Entry 7KTR (electron microscopy, 2.93 A resolution); this record covers chains E and F of the 11 polymer chains in the assembly.

# Chain E
Name: Transcription initiation factor TFIID subunit 9B
Source organism: Homo sapiens
UniProtKB: Q9HBM6 (TAF9B_HUMAN); numbering as in UniProt (aligned over 1-251)
Amino-acid sequence (251 residues; numbered 1 to 251; the number before each row is that of its first residue):
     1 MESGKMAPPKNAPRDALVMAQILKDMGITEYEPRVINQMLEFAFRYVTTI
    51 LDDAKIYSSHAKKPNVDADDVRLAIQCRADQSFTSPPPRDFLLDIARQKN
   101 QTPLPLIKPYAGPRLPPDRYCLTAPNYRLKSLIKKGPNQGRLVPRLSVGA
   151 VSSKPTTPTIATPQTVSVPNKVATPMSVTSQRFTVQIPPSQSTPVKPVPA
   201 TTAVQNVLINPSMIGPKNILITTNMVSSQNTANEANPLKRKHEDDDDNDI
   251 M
Disordered / not traced: 1-9, 134-251
Swiss-Prot annotation at these positions:
  - modified residue: Met1 (N-acetylmethionine), Ser147 (Phosphoserine), Thr159 (Phosphothreonine), Thr174 (Phosphothreonine), Ser177 (Phosphoserine)

# Chain F
Name: TAF6-like RNA polymerase II p300/CBP-associated factor-associated factor 65 kDa subunit 6L
Source organism: Homo sapiens
UniProtKB: Q9Y6J9 (TAF6L_HUMAN); numbering as in UniProt (aligned over 1-622)
Amino-acid sequence (622 residues; each row starts with the number of its first residue):
     1 MSEREERRFVEIPRESVRLMAESTGLELSDEVAALLAEDVCYRLREATQN
    51 SSQFMKHTKRRKLTVEDFNRALRWSSVEAVCGYGSQEALPMRPAREGELY
   101 FPEDREVNLVELALATNIPKGCAETAVRVHVSYLDGKGNLAPQGSVPSAV
   151 SSLTDDLLKYYHQVTRAVLGDDPQLMKVALQDLQTNSKIGALLPYFVYVV
   201 SGVKSVSHDLEQLHRLLQVARSLFRNPHLCLGPYVRCLVGSVLYCVLEPL
   251 AASINPLNDHWTLRDGAALLLSHIFWTHGDLVSGLYQHILLSLQKILADP
   301 VRPLCCHYGAVVGLHALGWKAVERVLYPHLSTYWTNLQAVLDDYSVSNAQ
   351 VKADGHKVYGAILVAVERLLKMKAQAAEPNRGGPGGRGCRRLDDLPWDSL
   401 LFQESSSGGGAEPSFGSGLPLPPGGAGPEDPSLSVTLADIYRELYAFFGD
   451 SLATRFGTGQPAPTAPRPPGDKKEPAAAPDSVRKMPQLTASAIVSPHGDE
   501 SPRGSGGGGPASASGPAASESRPLPRVHRARGAPRQQGPGTGTRDVFQKS
   551 RFAPRGAPHFRFIIAGRQAGRRCRGRLFQTAFPAPYGPSPASRYVQKLPM
   601 IGRTSRPARRWALSDYSLYLPL
Disordered / not traced: 1-4, 135-622
Swiss-Prot annotation at these positions:
  - modified residue: Ser495 (Phosphoserine), Ser501 (Phosphoserine), Arg555 (Asymmetric dimethylarginine), Arg561 (Asymmetric dimethylarginine), Arg593 (Asymmetric dimethylarginine)

# How chain E and chain F interact
Pairs across the interface - 62 pairs, chain E then chain F:
  Lys10(E) with Tyr100(F), hydrogen bond (backbone-side chain)
  Asn11(E) with Tyr100(F)
  Pro13(E) with Tyr100(F), hydrophobic
  Met19(E) with Leu44(F), hydrophobic
  Gln21(E) with Val10(F)
  Ile22(E) with Thr48(F)
  Met26(E) with Thr48(F); Gln49(F)
  Ile28(E) with Met55(F), hydrophobic
  Glu30(E) with Arg61(F); Lys62(F); Leu63(F), hydrogen bond (backbone-backbone)
  Tyr31(E) with Lys62(F); Leu63(F)
  Glu32(E) with Lys62(F); Leu63(F), hydrogen bond (backbone-backbone); Thr64(F); Val65(F), hydrogen bond (side chain-backbone); Gln86(F)
  Pro33(E) with Ala88(F), hydrophobic
  Arg34(E) with Tyr83(F); Ser85(F), hydrogen bond; Glu87(F), hydrogen bond (side chain-backbone); Ala88(F); Leu89(F)
  Val35(E) with Leu63(F); Val65(F), hydrophobic
  Asn37(E) with Tyr83(F); Leu89(F); Met91(F)
  Gln38(E) with Val65(F); Phe68(F); Asn69(F), hydrogen bond; Val80(F)
  Met39(E) with Phe68(F), hydrophobic
  Glu41(E) with Val80(F); Tyr83(F), hydrogen bond
  Phe42(E) with Leu44(F), hydrophobic
  Phe44(E) with Met20(F), hydrophobic
  Arg45(E) with Glu78(F), hydrogen bond (side chain-backbone); Ala79(F), hydrogen bond (side chain-backbone)
  Tyr46(E) with Val40(F), hydrophobic
  Val47(E) with Met20(F), hydrophobic; Val40(F), hydrophobic
  Leu51(E) with Leu36(F), hydrophobic
  Asp52(E) with Thr24(F)
  Lys55(E) with Thr24(F), hydrogen bond (side chain-backbone); Leu26(F)
  Ala68(E) with Glu31(F)
  Val71(E) with Leu35(F), hydrophobic; Leu36(F), hydrophobic
  Arg72(E) with Leu35(F)
  Ile75(E) with Leu35(F), hydrophobic; Asp39(F)
  Ala79(E) with Arg43(F)
  Gln81(E) with Ser76(F)
  Ser82(E) with Ser75(F); Ser76(F); Val77(F)
  Phe83(E) with Arg43(F)
  Thr84(E) with Ser75(F), hydrogen bond (side chain-backbone); Ser76(F)
Other interface residues (no listed pair), chain E (44 interface residues in all): Ala12, Asp15, Val18, Leu23, Asp25, Leu40, Ala43, Thr48, Asp67
Other interface residues (no listed pair), chain F (49 interface residues in all): Ile12, Pro13, Ser16, Ser23, Leu28, Val32, Arg45, Glu46, Ala47, Ser52, Leu72, Trp74, Cys81, Gly82

# Summary
44 residues of chain E face 49 of chain F across their interface; the contacts include 12 hydrogen bonds.
Polar contacts include Lys10(E)-Tyr100(F), Glu32(E)-Val65(F) and Arg34(E)-Ser85(F).
Chain E is Transcription initiation factor TFIID subunit 9B and chain F is TAF6-like RNA polymerase II
p300/CBP-associated factor-associated factor 65 kDa subunit 6L, both from Homo sapiens; the structure, Cryo-EM
structure of the human SAGA coactivator complex (TRRAP, core), was determined by electron microscopy together
with 7KTS from the same study.
